Entry 5EUO (X-ray diffraction, 2.10 A resolution); this record covers chains A and F of the 5 polymer chains in the assembly.

Chain A:
Name: HLA class I histocompatibility antigen, A-2 alpha chain
From: Homo sapiens
UniProt: P01892 (1A02_HUMAN); residues 1-275 here correspond to UniProt positions 25-299 (UniProt number = residue number + 24)
Chain sequence (276 residues; numbered 0 to 275; the number before each row is that of its first residue; numbering starts at 0):
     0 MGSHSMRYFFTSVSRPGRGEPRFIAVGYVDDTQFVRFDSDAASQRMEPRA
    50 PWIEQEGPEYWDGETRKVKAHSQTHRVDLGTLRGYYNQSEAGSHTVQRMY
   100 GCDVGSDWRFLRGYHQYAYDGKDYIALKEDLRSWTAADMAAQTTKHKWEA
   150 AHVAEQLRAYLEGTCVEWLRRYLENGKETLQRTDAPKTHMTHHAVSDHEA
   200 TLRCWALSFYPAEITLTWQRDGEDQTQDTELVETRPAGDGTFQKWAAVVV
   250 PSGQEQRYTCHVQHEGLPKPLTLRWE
Not modelled in the structure: 0, 275
Differences from the reference sequence: initiating methionine (0)
Disulfide bonds: Cys101-Cys164, Cys203-Cys259

Chain F:
Name: PF6 TCR beta chain
From: Homo sapiens
Chain sequence (240 residues; numbered 1 to 240; the number before each row is that of its first residue):
     1 GITQSPKYLFRKEGQNVTLSCEQNLNHDAMYWYRQDPGQGLRLIYYSQIV
    51 NDFQKGDIAEGYSVSREKKESFPLTVTSAQANPTAFYLCASSIRSSYEQY
   101 FGPGTRLTVTEDLKNVFPPEVAVFEPSEAEISHTQKATLVCLATGFYPDH
   151 VELSWWVNGKEVHSGVCTDPQPLKEQPALNDSRYSLSSRLRVSATFWQNP
   201 RNHFRCQVQFYGLSENDEWTQDRAKPVTQIVSAEAWGRAD
Not modelled in the structure: 240
Disulfide bonds: Cys21-Cys89, Cys141-Cys206

Chain A / chain F interface:
Pairs across the interface (16):
  Ala69(A) - Asp52(F)
  Gln72(A) - Val50(F)
  Gln72(A) - Asn51(F)
  Thr73(A) - Ile49(F)
  Arg75(A) - Asn51(F)
  Val76(A) - Ile49(F)  hydrophobic
  Val76(A) - Val50(F)  hydrophobic
  Ala149(A) - Tyr97(F)  hydrogen bond (backbone-side chain)
  Ala150(A) - Ile93(F)  hydrophobic
  Ala150(A) - Arg94(F)  hydrogen bond (backbone-side chain)
  Ala150(A) - Tyr97(F)
  His151(A) - Arg94(F)  hydrogen bond (backbone-side chain)
  His151(A) - Tyr97(F)
  Val152(A) - Arg94(F)
  Gln155(A) - Arg94(F)  hydrogen bond
  Gln155(A) - Ser96(F)  hydrogen bond
Other interface residues (no listed pair), chain A (13 interface residues in all): Arg65, Lys68, Lys146
Other interface residues (no listed pair), chain F (9 interface residues in all): Asp28

Overview:
13 residues of chain A and 9 residues of chain F are in contact, with 5 hydrogen bonds. Polar pairs include
Ala149(A)-Tyr97(F), Ala150(A)-Arg94(F) and His151(A)-Arg94(F).
Here chain A is HLA class I histocompatibility antigen, A-2 alpha chain and chain F is PF6 TCR beta chain,
both from Homo sapiens. Entry 5EUO (PF6-M1-HLA-A2) was determined by X-ray diffraction.
